Entry 7O0Y (electron microscopy, 3.30 A resolution); this record covers chains A and E of the 5 polymer chains in the assembly.

Chain A:
Name: Probable ABC transporter binding protein NosD
Source organism: Pseudomonas stutzeri ATCC 14405
UniProt: P19843 (NOSD_PSEST); numbering as in UniProt (aligned over 1-436)
Amino-acid sequence (436 residues; row label = number of the first residue in the row):
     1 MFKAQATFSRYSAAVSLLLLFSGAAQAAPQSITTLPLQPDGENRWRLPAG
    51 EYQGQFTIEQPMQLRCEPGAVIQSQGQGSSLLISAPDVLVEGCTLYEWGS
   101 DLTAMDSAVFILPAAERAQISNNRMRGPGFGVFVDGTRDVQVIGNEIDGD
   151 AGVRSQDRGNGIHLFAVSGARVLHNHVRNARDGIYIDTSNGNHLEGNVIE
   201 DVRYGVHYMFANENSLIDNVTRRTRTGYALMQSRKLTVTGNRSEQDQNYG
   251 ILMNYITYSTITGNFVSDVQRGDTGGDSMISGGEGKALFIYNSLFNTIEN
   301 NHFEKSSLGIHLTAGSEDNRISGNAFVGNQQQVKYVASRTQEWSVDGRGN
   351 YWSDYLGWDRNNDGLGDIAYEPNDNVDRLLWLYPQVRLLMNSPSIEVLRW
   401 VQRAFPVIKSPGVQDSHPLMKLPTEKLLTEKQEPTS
Disordered / not traced: 1-27, 430-436
Metal / ion sites: Mg2+: Asp359, Asn361, Asp363, Leu365, Asp367

Chain E:
Name: Probable ABC transporter permease protein NosY
Source organism: Pseudomonas stutzeri ATCC 14405
UniProt: P19845 (NOSY_PSEST); numbering as in UniProt (aligned over 1-276)
Amino-acid sequence (276 residues; row label = number of the first residue in the row):
     1 MNQVWNIARKELSDGLRNRWLLAISLLFAVLAVGIAWLGAAASGQLGFTS
    51 IPATIASLASLATFLMPLIALLLAYDAIVGEDEGGTLMLLLTYPLGRGQI
   101 LLGKFVGHGLILALAVLIGFGCAALAIALLVEGVELGMLFWAFGRFMISS
   151 TLLGWVFLAFAYVLSGKVNEKSSAAGLALGVWFLFVLVFDLVLLALLVLS
   201 EGKFNPELLPWLLLLNPTDIYRLINLSGFEGSGSAMGVLSLGADLPVPAA
   251 VLWLCLLAWIGVSLLLAYAIFRRRLT
Disordered / not traced: 1, 43-50, 228-244, 275-276

How chain A and chain E interact:
Pairs across the interface (32; chain A residue first):
  Leu379(A) - Val198(E)  hydrophobic
  Tyr383(A) - Leu197(E)
  Tyr383(A) - Val198(E)  hydrophobic
  Gln385(A) - Pro206(E)
  Gln385(A) - Leu209(E)
  Val386(A) - Leu194(E)  hydrophobic
  Val386(A) - Leu197(E)  hydrophobic
  Leu388(A) - Pro210(E)  hydrophobic
  Leu388(A) - Arg222(E)  hydrogen bond (backbone-side chain)
  Leu388(A) - Leu245(E)  hydrophobic
  Leu389(A) - Asp190(E)
  Leu389(A) - Leu194(E)  hydrophobic
  Leu389(A) - Leu209(E)  hydrophobic
  Leu389(A) - Leu213(E)  hydrophobic
  Leu389(A) - Arg222(E)
  Asn391(A) - Ala56(E)  hydrogen bond (side chain-backbone)
  Asn391(A) - Ala59(E)
  Asn391(A) - Ser60(E)  hydrogen bond (backbone-side chain)
  Asn391(A) - Arg222(E)
  Asn391(A) - Leu226(E)
  Ser392(A) - Asp190(E)  hydrogen bond
  Ser392(A) - Arg222(E)
  Pro393(A) - Thr63(E)
  Pro393(A) - Phe64(E)  hydrophobic
  Pro393(A) - Val186(E)  hydrophobic
  Ser394(A) - Leu187(E)
  Ser394(A) - Asp190(E)
  Ser394(A) - Leu191(E)
  Ile395(A) - Leu194(E)  hydrophobic
  Val397(A) - Phe64(E)  hydrophobic
  Val397(A) - Leu187(E)  hydrophobic
  Leu398(A) - Leu191(E)  hydrophobic
Interface residues without a listed pair, chain A (15 interface residues in all): Arg387, Glu396
Interface residues without a listed pair, chain E (22 interface residues in all): Ser57, Leu193, Leu223

Overview:
Chain A and chain E form an interface of 15 and 22 residues respectively; the contacts include 4 hydrogen
bonds. Among the polar pairs are Leu388(A)-Arg222(E), Asn391(A)-Ala56(E) and Asn391(A)-Ser60(E). The Mg2+ site
is built by Asp359(A), Asn361(A), Asp363(A), Leu365(A) and Asp367(A).
Here chain A is Probable ABC transporter binding protein NosD and chain E is Probable ABC transporter permease
protein NosY, both from Pseudomonas stutzeri ATCC 14405. Entry 7O0Y (ABC transporter NosDFY, nucleotide-free
in GDN) was determined by electron microscopy (same publication as 7O0Z, 7O10, 7O11, 7O12, 7O13, 7O14 and 10
further entries).
